8ZVI - chains B and a of the 14 polymer chains in the assembly; structure by electron microscopy, 3.40 A resolution.

Chain B:
Name: Major capsid protein
Organism: Escherichia phage T5
UniProtKB: Q6QGD8 (CAPSD_BPT5); residues 1-458 here = UniProt positions 1-458
Sequence (458 residues; each row starts with the number of its first residue):
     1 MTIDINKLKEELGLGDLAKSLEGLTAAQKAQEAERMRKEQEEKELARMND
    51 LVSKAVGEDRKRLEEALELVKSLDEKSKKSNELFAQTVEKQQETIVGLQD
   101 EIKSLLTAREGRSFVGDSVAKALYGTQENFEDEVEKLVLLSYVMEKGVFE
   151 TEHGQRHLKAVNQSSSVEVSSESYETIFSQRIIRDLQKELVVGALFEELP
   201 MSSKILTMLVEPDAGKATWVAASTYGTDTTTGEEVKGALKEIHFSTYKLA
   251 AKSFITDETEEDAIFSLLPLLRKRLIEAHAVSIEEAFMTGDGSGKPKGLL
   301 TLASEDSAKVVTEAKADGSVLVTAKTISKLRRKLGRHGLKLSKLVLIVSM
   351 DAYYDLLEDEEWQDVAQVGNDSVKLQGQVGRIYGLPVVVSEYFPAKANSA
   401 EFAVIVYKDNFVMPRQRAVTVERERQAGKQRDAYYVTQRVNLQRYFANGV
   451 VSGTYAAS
Unresolved in the structure: 1-160, 458
Curated features (UniProtKB/Swiss-Prot):
  - site: Lys159, Ala160 (Cleavage)
  - mutagenesis: Leu45 (L45P: Confers resistance to Pycsar-mediated defense), Ile183 (I183T: Confers resistance to Pycsar-mediated defense), Met201 (M201V: Confers resistance to Pycsar-mediated defense), Met208 (M208T: Confers resistance to Pycsar-mediated defense), Glu260 (E260G: Confers resistance to Pycsar-mediated defense), Ile283 (I283T: Confers resistance to Pycsar-mediated defense), Ser328 (S328P: Confers resistance to Pycsar-mediated defense, reduced fitness compared to wild-type phage), Tyr353 (Y353C: Confers resistance to Pycsar-mediated defense, reduced fitness compared to wild-type phage)

Chain a:
Name: Decoration protein
Organism: Escherichia phage T5
UniProtKB: Q6QGD6 (DECO_BPT5); numbering as in UniProt (aligned over 1-164)
Sequence (164 residues; row label = number of the first residue in the row):
     1 MIDYSGLRTIFGEKLPESHIFFATVAAHKYVPSYAFLRRELGLSSAHTNR
    51 KVWKKFVEAYGKAIPPAPPAPPLTLSKDLTASMSVEEGAALTLSVTATGG
   101 TGPYTYAWTKDGSPIPDASGATYTKPTAAAEDAGSYKVTVTDSKQVSKDS
   151 TTCAVTVNPTVPGG
Unresolved in the structure: 1, 68-164

How chain B and chain a interact:
Residue-residue contacts - 23 pairs, chain B then chain a:
  Glu313(B) with His19(a); Ile20(a)
  Gly318(B) with Val25(a)
  Ser319(B) with Ala23(a); Thr24(a); Val25(a), hydrogen bond (backbone-backbone)
  Val320(B) with Ile20(a), hydrophobic; Ala23(a), hydrogen bond (backbone-backbone); Thr24(a)
  Leu321(B) with Ala23(a), hydrogen bond (backbone-backbone)
  Thr323(B) with His19(a), hydrogen bond; Ala23(a)
  Lys325(B) with Glu17(a), salt bridge; His19(a)
  Thr326(B) with His19(a)
  Lys329(B) with Glu17(a), salt bridge; His19(a)
  Glu360(B) with Phe22(a); Ser33(a); Tyr34(a)
  Glu361(B) with His19(a)
  Gln367(B) with Tyr34(a); Asn49(a)
Other interface residues (no listed pair), chain B (13 interface residues in all): Asp364
Other interface residues (no listed pair), chain a (12 interface residues in all): His28, Arg38

Summary:
The interface between chain B and chain a involves 13 residues on one side and 12 on the other, with 4
hydrogen bonds and 2 salt bridges. Polar contacts include Lys325(B)-Glu17(a), Lys329(B)-Glu17(a) and
Thr323(B)-His19(a). From UniProt: 8 mutagenesis sites on chain B.
Chain B is Major capsid protein and chain a is Decoration protein, both from Escherichia phage T5; the
structure, Structure of the bacteriophage T5 capsid, was determined by electron microscopy together with 9ILP,
9IMV and 9IOZ from the same study.
